5M5C - chains C and B of the 5 polymer chains in the assembly; structure by electron microscopy, 4.80 A resolution (low resolution: residue-level contacts below are approximate; hydrogen-bond / salt-bridge calls are withheld).

# Chain C
Name: Calmodulin-regulated spectrin-associated protein 1
Organism: Homo sapiens
UniProt: Q5T5Y3 (CAMP1_HUMAN), isoform Q5T5Y3-3; residue numbers follow UniProt; this construct covers 1483-1600
Amino-acid sequence (118 residues; numbered 1483 to 1600; the number before each row is that of its first residue):
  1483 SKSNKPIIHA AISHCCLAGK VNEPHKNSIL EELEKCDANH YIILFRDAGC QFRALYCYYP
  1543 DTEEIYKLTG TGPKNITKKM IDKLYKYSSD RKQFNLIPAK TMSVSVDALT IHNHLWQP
Sequence notes: engineered mutation A1492 (Asn in Q5T5Y3)
Reported in the primary citation:
  - mutagenesis - D1572A: increased binding to MT lattice

# Chain B
Name: Tubulin beta-2B chain
Organism: Bos taurus
UniProt: Q6B856 (TBB2B_BOVIN); the author numbering skips numbers that UniProt does not, so the offset changes along the chain: 2-44 = UniProt 2-44; 47-360 = UniProt 45-358; 369-437 = UniProt 359-427
Amino-acid sequence (426 residues; numbered 2 to 437; 10 numbers in that range are skipped by the numbering (no residue carries them; nothing is unmodelled there); the number before each row is that of its first residue):
     2 REIVHIQAGQ CGNQIGAKFW EVISDEHGID PTGSYHGDSD LQL
    47 ERINVYYNEA AGNKYVPRAI LVDLEPGTMD SVRSGPFGQI FRPDNFVFGQ SGAGNNWAKG
   107 HYTEGAELVD SVLDVVRKES ESCDCLQGFQ LTHSLGGGTG SGMGTLLISK IREEYPDRIM
   167 NTFSVVPSPK VSDTVVEPYN ATLSVHQLVE NTDETYCIDN EALYDICFRT LKLTTPTYGD
   227 LNHLVSATMS GVTTCLRFPG QLNADLRKLA VNMVPFPRLH FFMPGFAPLT SRGSQQYRAL
   287 TVPELTQQMF DAKNMMAACD PRHGRYLTVA AVFRGRMSMK EVDEQMLNVQ NKNSSYFVEW
   347 IPNNVKTAVC DIPP
   369 RGLKMSATFI GNSTAIQELF KRISEQFTAM FRRKAFLHWY TGEGMDEMEF TEAESNMNDL
   429 VSEYQQYQD
Sequence notes: conflict A57 (Thr55 in Q6B856), V172 (Met170 in Q6B856), A298 (Ser296 in Q6B856), V318 (Ile316 in Q6B856)
Swiss-Prot annotation at these positions:
  - binding site (GTP): Q11, E71, S140, G144, T145, G146, N206, N228
  - binding site (Mg(2+)): E71
  - modified residue: S40 (Phosphoserine), K60 (N6-acetyllysine), S174 (Phosphoserine), T287 (Phosphothreonine), T292 (Phosphothreonine), R320 (Omega-N-methylarginine)
  - cross-link (Glycyl lysine isopeptide (Lys-Gly)): K60 (interchain with G-Cter in ubiquitin), K326 (interchain with G-Cter in ubiquitin)
Ligand contacts:
  - GDP (guanosine-5'-diphosphate): G10, Q11, C12, Q15, I16, N101, S140, G143, G144, T145, G146, V177, E183, N206, Y224, L227, N228
  - taxol (TA1): E22, V23, D26, E27, L219, D226, H229, L230, A233, S236, F272, P274, L275, T276, R278, Q281, R320, P360, R369, G370, L371

# How chain C and chain B interact
Contacting residue pairs - 17 pairs, chain C then chain B:
  C1497(C) with K338(B)
  C1498(C) with S341(B)
  A1500(C) with S341(B)
  K1502(C) with D306(B); R308(B); H309(B)
  V1503(C) with D437(B)
  N1504(C) with S341(B)
  A1530(C) with N337(B)
  G1531(C) with Q336(B); S340(B)
  C1532(C) with N337(B); S340(B)
  Q1533(C) with S340(B)
  R1535(C) with E345(B)
  K1574(C) with K338(B)
  Q1575(C) with N334(B)
Also at the interface, not in a pair above, chain C (14 interface residues in all): G1501
Also at the interface, not in a pair above, chain B (13 interface residues in all): N339, Y342

# Summary
Chain C and chain B form an interface of 14 and 13 residues respectively. Ligands of chain B: GDP and taxol.
Curated annotation (UniProt) lists 8 GTP-binding residues and Mg2+-binding residue E71(B) on chain B. The
paper reports that D1572A of chain C increases binding to MT lattice.
Here chain C is Calmodulin-regulated spectrin-associated protein 1 (Homo sapiens) and chain B is Tubulin
beta-2B chain (Bos taurus). Entry 5M5C (Mechanism of microtubule minus-end recognition and protection by
CAMSAP proteins) was determined by electron microscopy (same publication as 5LZN, 5M50 and 5M54).
